PDB entry 5KIL | X-ray diffraction, 2.72 A resolution | chain A

Chain A:
Molecule: CmlA protein
Organism: Streptomyces venezuelae (strain ATCC 10712 / CBS 650.69 / DSM 40230 / JCM 4526 / NBRC 13096 / PD 04745)
Reference sequence: F2RB80 (F2RB80_STRVP); the author numbering skips numbers that UniProt does not, so the offset changes along the chain: 0-235 = UniProt 1-236; 237-532 = UniProt 237-532
Chain sequence (551 residues; numbered -19 to 532; 1 number in that range is skipped by the numbering (no residue carries it; nothing is unmodelled there); the number before each row is that of its first residue; numbers below 1 keep their minus sign (Met-19 is residue -19)):
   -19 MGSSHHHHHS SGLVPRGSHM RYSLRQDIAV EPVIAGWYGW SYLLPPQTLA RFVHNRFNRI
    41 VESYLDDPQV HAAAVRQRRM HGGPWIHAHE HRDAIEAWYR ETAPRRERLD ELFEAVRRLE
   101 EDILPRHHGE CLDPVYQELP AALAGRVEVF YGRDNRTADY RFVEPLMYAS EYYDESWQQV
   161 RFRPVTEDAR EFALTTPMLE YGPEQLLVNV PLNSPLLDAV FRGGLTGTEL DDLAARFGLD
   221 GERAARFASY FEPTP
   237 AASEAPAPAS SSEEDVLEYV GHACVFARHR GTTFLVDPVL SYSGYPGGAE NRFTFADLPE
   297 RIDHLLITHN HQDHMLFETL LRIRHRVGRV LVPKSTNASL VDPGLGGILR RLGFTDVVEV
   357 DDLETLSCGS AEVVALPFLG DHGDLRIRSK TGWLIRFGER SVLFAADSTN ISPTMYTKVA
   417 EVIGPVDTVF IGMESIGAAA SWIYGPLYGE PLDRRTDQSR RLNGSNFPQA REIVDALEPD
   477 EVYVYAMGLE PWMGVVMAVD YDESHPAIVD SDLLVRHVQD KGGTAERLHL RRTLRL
Unresolved in the structure: -19 to 0, 237-249, 494-501
Differences from the reference sequence: initiating methionine (-19); expression tag (-18 to -1); engineered mutation Asp377 (Glu in F2RB80)
Bound ions: K+: Tyr148, Ser150, Tyr153; mu-oxo-diiron Fe: His305, His307, Asp309, His310, Asp377, Asp403 (together with acetate ion)
Small-molecule neighbours: mu-oxo-diiron (FEO): His258, His305, His307, Asp309, His310, Asp377, Asp403
UniProt features mapped onto this chain:
  - binding site (Fe cation): His305, His307, Asp309, His310, Asp403
From the paper describing this entry:
  - mu-oxo-diiron coordination: His305, Asp377

Overview:
Chain A binds mu-oxo-diiron. The K+ site is built by Tyr148, Ser150 and Tyr153. His305, His307, Asp309,
His310, Asp377 and Asp403 form the mu-oxo-diiron Fe site. From UniProt: 5 Fe cation-binding residues. The
paper reports mu-oxo-diiron coordination by His305 and Asp377.
Chain A is CmlA protein (Streptomyces venezuelae (strain ATCC 10712 / CBS 650.69 / DSM 40230 / JCM 4526 / NBRC
13096 / PD 04745)); the structure, CmlA beta-hydroxylase E377D mutant, was determined by X-ray diffraction
(same publication as 5KIK).
